PDB entry 1Z8P | X-ray diffraction, 1.85 A resolution | chain A

# Chain A
Name: 6-deoxyerythronolide B hydroxylase
Source organism: Saccharopolyspora erythraea
Notes: EC 1.-.-.-
UniProtKB: Q00441 (CPXJ_SACER); residue numbers follow UniProt; this construct covers 1-404
Chain sequence (404 residues; each row starts with the number of its first residue):
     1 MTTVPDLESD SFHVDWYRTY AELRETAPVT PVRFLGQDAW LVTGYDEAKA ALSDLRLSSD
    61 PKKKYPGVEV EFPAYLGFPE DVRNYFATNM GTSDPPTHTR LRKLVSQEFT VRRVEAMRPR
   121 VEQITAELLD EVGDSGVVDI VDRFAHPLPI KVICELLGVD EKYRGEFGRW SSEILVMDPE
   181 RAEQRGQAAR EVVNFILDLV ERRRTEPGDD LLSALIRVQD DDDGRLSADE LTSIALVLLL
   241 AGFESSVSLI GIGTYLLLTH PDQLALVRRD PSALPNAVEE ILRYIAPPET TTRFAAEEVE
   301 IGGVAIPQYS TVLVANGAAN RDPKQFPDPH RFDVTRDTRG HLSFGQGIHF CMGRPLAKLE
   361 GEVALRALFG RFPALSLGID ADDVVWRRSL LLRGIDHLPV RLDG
Disordered / not traced: 1
Sequence notes: engineered mutation Ser-245 (Ala in Q00441)
Metal / ion sites: heme Fe: Cys-351 (together with oxygen molecule)
Small-molecule neighbours:
  - 6-deoxyerythronolide b (DEB): Ala-74, Tyr-75, Asn-89, Gly-91, Thr-92, Ile-174, Leu-175, Arg-185, Val-237, Leu-240, Ala-241, Glu-244, Ser-245, Pro-288, Leu-391, Leu-392
  - heme / oxygen molecule: Met-90, Gly-91, His-98, Arg-102, Phe-109, Ile-153, Leu-238, Ala-241, Gly-242, Ser-245, Ser-246, Leu-249, Leu-282, Pro-287, Pro-288, Thr-291, Arg-293, Asn-316, Leu-342, Ser-343, Phe-344, Gly-345, Ile-348, His-349, Phe-350, Cys-351, Met-352, Gly-353, Leu-356, Ala-357
Curated features (UniProtKB/Swiss-Prot):
  - binding site (heme): Cys-351

# Summary
Chain A binds heme / oxygen molecule and 6-deoxyerythronolide b. From UniProt: heme-binding residue Cys-351.
Chain A is 6-deoxyerythronolide B hydroxylase (Saccharopolyspora erythraea); the structure, Ferrous dioxygen
complex of the A245S cytochrome P450eryF, was determined by X-ray diffraction (same publication as 1Z8O and
1Z8Q).
